2OZ4 - chains A and H of the 3 polymer chains in the assembly; structure by X-ray diffraction, 2.70 A resolution.

== Chain A ==
Protein: Intercellular adhesion molecule 1
From: Homo sapiens
UniProtKB: Q5NKV7 (Q5NKV7_HUMAN); residues 186-450 here correspond to UniProt positions 209-473 (UniProt number = residue number + 23)
Chain sequence (265 residues; row label = number of the first residue in the row):
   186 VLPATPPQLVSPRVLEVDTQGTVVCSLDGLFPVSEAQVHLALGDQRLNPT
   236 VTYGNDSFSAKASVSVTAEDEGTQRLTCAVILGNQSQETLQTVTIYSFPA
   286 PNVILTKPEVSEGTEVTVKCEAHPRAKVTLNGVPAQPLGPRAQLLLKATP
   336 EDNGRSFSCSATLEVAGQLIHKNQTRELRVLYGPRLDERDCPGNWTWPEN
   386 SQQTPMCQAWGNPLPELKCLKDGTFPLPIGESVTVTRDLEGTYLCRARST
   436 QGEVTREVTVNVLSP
Disulfide bonds: Cys210-Cys263, Cys305-Cys344, Cys376-Cys392, Cys404-Cys430
Covalent attachments: N-acetylglucosamine (NAG) linked to Asn240, Asn269, Asn358
From the paper describing this entry:
  - conformationally variable residues (order/disorder transition, side-chain flip): His308 to Leu323, Trp395
  - mutagenesis - D337K: unchanged binding to CA7
  - mutagenesis - L329K, L329K/L331K, L331K: increased binding to CA7
  - Zn2+ coordination: Asp213, Asp241

== Chain H ==
Protein: Fab fragment, heavy chain
From: Mus musculus
UniProtKB: P01757 (HVM13_MOUSE); aligned to UniProt positions 1-113 over residues 1-113 (the alignment contains insertions or deletions, so no single offset holds)
Chain sequence (214 residues; numbered 1 to 214; the number before each row is that of its first residue):
     1 EVQLQQSGPELVQPGASVKISCKTSGYTFSEFTMHWVKQSHGKSLEWIGG
    51 INTINGGSSYKQSFKDKATLTVDKSSSTAYMELNSLTSEDSAVYYCATKG
   101 FAYWGQGTLVTVSAAKTTPPSVYPLAPGSAAQTNSMVTLGCLVKGYFPEP
   151 VTVTWNSGSLSSGVHTFPAVLQSDLYTLSSSVTVPSSTWPSETVTCNVAH
   201 PASSTKVDKKIVPR
Disordered / not traced: 128-133
Disulfide bonds: Cys22-Cys96, Cys141-Cys196

== Interface between chain A and chain H ==
Residue-residue contacts (30):
  Glu336(A) - Lys99(H)  salt bridge
  Tyr367(A) - Glu31(H)  hydrogen bond
  Arg374(A) - His35(H)
  Arg374(A) - Lys99(H)
  Arg374(A) - Gly100(H)  hydrogen bond (side chain-backbone)
  Asp375(A) - Phe32(H)
  Asp375(A) - Thr33(H)  hydrogen bond (side chain-backbone)
  Asp375(A) - His35(H)  salt bridge
  Thr389(A) - Ser58(H)  hydrogen bond (side chain-backbone)
  Met391(A) - Gly50(H)
  Met391(A) - Ile51(H)
  Met391(A) - Asn52(H)
  Met391(A) - Gly57(H)
  Met391(A) - Ser59(H)
  Gln393(A) - Ser30(H)  hydrogen bond (side chain-backbone)
  Gln393(A) - Glu31(H)
  Gln393(A) - Phe32(H)
  Gln393(A) - Thr33(H)  hydrogen bond
  Gln393(A) - Asn52(H)
  Gln393(A) - Thr53(H)  hydrogen bond (side chain-backbone)
  Gln393(A) - Ile54(H)
  Ala394(A) - Glu31(H)
  Trp395(A) - Glu31(H)
  Trp395(A) - Phe32(H)
  Gly396(A) - Glu31(H)  hydrogen bond (backbone-side chain)
  Leu399(A) - Glu31(H)
  Ile414(A) - Asn52(H)
  Ile414(A) - Asn55(H)  hydrogen bond (backbone-side chain)
  Gly415(A) - Asn55(H)
  Gly415(A) - Gly57(H)
Other interface residues (no listed pair), chain A (14 interface residues in all): Cys392
Other interface residues (no listed pair), chain H (18 interface residues in all): Thr28, Tyr103
Interface features reported in the paper:
  - epitope / paratope residues, chain A: Glu336(A), Tyr367(A), Arg374(A), Asp375(A)

== In short ==
14 residues of chain A and 18 residues of chain H are in contact; the contacts include 9 hydrogen bonds and 2
salt bridges. Polar pairs include Glu336(A)-Lys99(H), Asp375(A)-His35(H) and Tyr367(A)-Glu31(H). From the
paper: L329K, L329K/L331K and L331K of chain A increase binding to CA7; epitope/paratope residues Glu336(A),
Tyr367(A) and Arg374(A) among others.
Chain A is Intercellular adhesion molecule 1 (Homo sapiens) and chain H is Fab fragment, heavy chain (Mus
musculus); the structure, Structural Plasticity in IgSF Domain 4 of ICAM-1 Mediates Cell Surface Dimerization,
was determined by X-ray diffraction.
